6WVR - chains A and D of the 4 polymer chains in the assembly; structure by electron microscopy, 2.90 A resolution.

# Chain A
Name: Tubulin alpha-1B chain
Source organism: Bos taurus
Reference sequence: P81947 (TBA1B_BOVIN); residues 1-451 here = UniProt positions 1-451
Sequence (451 residues; each row starts with the number of its first residue):
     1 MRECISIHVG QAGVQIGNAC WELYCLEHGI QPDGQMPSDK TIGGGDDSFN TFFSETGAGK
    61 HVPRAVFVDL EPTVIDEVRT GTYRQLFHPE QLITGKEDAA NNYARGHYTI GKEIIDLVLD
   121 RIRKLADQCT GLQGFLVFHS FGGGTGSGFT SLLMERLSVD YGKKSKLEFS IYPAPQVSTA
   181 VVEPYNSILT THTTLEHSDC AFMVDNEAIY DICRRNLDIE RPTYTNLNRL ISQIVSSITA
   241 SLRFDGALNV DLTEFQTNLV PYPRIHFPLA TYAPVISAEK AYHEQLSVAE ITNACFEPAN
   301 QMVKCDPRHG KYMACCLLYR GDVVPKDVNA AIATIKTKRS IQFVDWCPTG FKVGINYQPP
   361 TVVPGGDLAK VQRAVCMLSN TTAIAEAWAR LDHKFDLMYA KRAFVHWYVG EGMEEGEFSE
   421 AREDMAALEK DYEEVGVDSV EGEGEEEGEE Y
Unresolved in the structure: 39-45, 438-451
Small-molecule neighbours: GTP (guanosine-5'-triphosphate): G10, Q11, A12, Q15, D98, A99, A100, N101, S140, G142, G143, G144, T145, G146, I171, T179, E183, N206, Y224, L227, N228, I231

# Chain D
Name: Tubulin beta chain
Source organism: Bos taurus
Reference sequence: E1BJB1 (E1BJB1_BOVIN); the author numbering skips numbers that UniProt does not, so the offset changes along the chain: 1-44 = UniProt 1-44; 47-360 = UniProt 45-358; 369-455 = UniProt 359-445
Sequence (445 residues; numbered 1 to 455; 10 numbers in that range are skipped by the numbering (no residue carries them; nothing is unmodelled there); the number before each row is that of its first residue):
     1 MREIVHIQAG QCGNQIGAKF WEVISDEHGI DPTGSYHGDS DLQL
    47 ERINVYYNEA AGNKYVPRAI LVDLEPGTMD SVRSGPFGQI FRPDNFVFGQ SGAGNNWAKG
   107 HYTEGAELVD SVLDVVRKES ESCDCLQGFQ LTHSLGGGTG SGMGTLLISK IREEYPDRIM
   167 NTFSVMPSPK VSDTVVEPYN ATLSVHQLVE NTDETYSIDN EALYDICFRT LKLTTPTYGD
   227 LNHLVSATMS GVTTCLRFPG QLNADLRKLA VNMVPFPRLH FFMPGFAPLT SRGSQQYRAL
   287 TVPELTQQMF DSKNMMAACD PRHGRYLTVA AIFRGRMSMK EVDEQMLNVQ NKNSSYFVEW
   347 IPNNVKTAVC DIPP
   369 RGLKMSATFI GNSTAIQELF KRISEQFTAM FRRKAFLHWY TGEGMDEMEF TEAESNMNDL
   429 VSEYQQYQDA TADEQGEFEE EEGEDEA
Unresolved in the structure: 437-455
Small-molecule neighbours:
  - GDP (guanosine-5'-diphosphate): G10, Q11, C12, Q15, I16, A99, N101, S140, G142, G143, G144, T145, G146, D179, E183, N206, Y224, L227, N228
  - GTP (guanosine-5'-triphosphate): Q247, L248, K254
  - taxol (TA1): E22, V23, D26, E27, L217, L219, D226, H229, L230, A233, S236, F272, P274, L275, T276, S277, R278, Q281, R320, P360, R369, G370, L371

# Chain A / chain D interface
Contacting residue pairs (58; chain A residue first):
  M1(A) with Q96(D)
  A247(A) with Q11(D), hydrogen bond (backbone-side chain)
  L248(A) with D179(D); Y224(D), hydrophobic
  T253(A) with G100(D); K105(D)
  E254(A) with G100(D); N101(D)
  Q256(A) with W407(D)
  T257(A) with G100(D), hydrogen bond (side chain-backbone); F404(D); W407(D)
  N258(A) with T180(D); V181(D), hydrogen bond (side chain-backbone); F404(D)
  V260(A) with F404(D); H406(D); W407(D), hydrogen bond (backbone-side chain)
  P261(A) with A403(D); F404(D), hydrogen bond (backbone-backbone); H406(D)
  Y262(A) with R401(D), hydrogen bond (side chain-backbone); A403(D); H406(D)
  P263(A) with H406(D)
  V324(A) with T221(D)
  P325(A) with Y210(D); Y224(D), hydrophobic
  K326(A) with F214(D); T220(D); T221(D); P222(D)
  N329(A) with V177(D)
  K336(A) with P175(D)
  D345(A) with A397(D); R400(D), salt bridge
  W346(A) with A397(D); M398(D); R401(D); A403(D), hydrophobic
  C347(A) with V181(D), hydrophobic
  P348(A) with Q394(D); M398(D)
  T349(A) with T180(D); V181(D), hydrogen bond (side chain-backbone); P184(D); Q394(D)
  G350(A) with V181(D)
  F351(A) with S178(D); D179(D); T180(D), hydrogen bond (backbone-backbone)
  K352(A) with N101(D); D179(D); T180(D), hydrogen bond; V181(D)
  V353(A) with D179(D), hydrogen bond (backbone-backbone)
  E434(A) with R401(D)
  V437(A) with R401(D)
Also at the interface, not in a pair above, chain A (32 interface residues in all): L259, A314, I332, V435
Also at the interface, not in a pair above, chain D (30 interface residues in all): K176, V182, K402

# In short
The interface between chain A and chain D involves 32 residues on one side and 30 on the other; the contacts
include 10 hydrogen bonds and 1 salt bridge. Polar pairs include D345(A)-R400(D), A247(A)-Q11(D) and
T257(A)-G100(D). Chain A binds GTP.
Chain A is Tubulin alpha-1B chain and chain D is Tubulin beta chain, both from Bos taurus; the structure,
Tubulin dimers from a 13-protofilament, Taxol stabilized microtubule, was determined by electron microscopy
together with 6WVL and 6WVM from the same study.
